Entry 8AWP (X-ray diffraction, 1.59 A resolution); this record covers chains A and B.

[Chain A (and B)]
Protein: Cupin_2 domain-containing protein
Source organism: Thermotoga maritima
Notes: chain B of this document is another copy of the same molecule, construct and numbering; everything in this record applies to it too
UniProt: Q9X1H0 (Q9X1H0_THEMA); numbering as in UniProt (aligned over 1-114)
Amino-acid sequence (114 residues; numbered 1 to 114; the number before each row is that of its first residue):
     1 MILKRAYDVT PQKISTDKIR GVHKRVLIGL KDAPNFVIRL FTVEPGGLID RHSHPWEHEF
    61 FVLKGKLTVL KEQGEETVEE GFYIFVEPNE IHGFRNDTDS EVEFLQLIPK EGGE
Not modelled in the structure: 28-34, 112-114 (chain B: 112-114)
Differences from the reference sequence: engineered mutation Ile-19 (Val in Q9X1H0), His-23 (Arg in Q9X1H0), Ile-38 (Met in Q9X1H0), Phe-60 (Ile in Q9X1H0), Gln-106 (Cys in Q9X1H0)
What the authors report for this chain:
  - conformationally variable residues (side-chain flip): Arg-39, His-54, His-58
  - mutagenesis - C106Q: decreased binding to Mn
  - mutagenesis - C106Q: unchanged stability

[How chain A and chain B interact]
Residue-residue contacts (71; chain A residue first):
  Met-1(A) / Val-69(B)  hydrophobic
  Met-1(A) / Lys-71(B)
  Met-1(A) / Ile-84(B)  hydrophobic
  Met-1(A) / Phe-85(B)
  Met-1(A) / Glu-90(B)  hydrogen bond (backbone-side chain)
  Met-1(A) / Ile-91(B)
  Met-1(A) / His-92(B)
  Ile-2(A) / Tyr-83(B)
  Ile-2(A) / Ile-84(B)
  Ile-2(A) / Phe-85(B)  hydrogen bond (backbone-backbone)
  Leu-3(A) / Val-69(B)  hydrophobic
  Leu-3(A) / Lys-71(B)
  Leu-3(A) / Glu-76(B)
  Leu-3(A) / Tyr-83(B)
  Lys-4(A) / Phe-82(B)
  Lys-4(A) / Tyr-83(B)  hydrogen bond (backbone-backbone)
  Arg-5(A) / Gly-81(B)
  Arg-5(A) / Phe-82(B)
  Ala-6(A) / Phe-61(B)  hydrophobic
  Ala-6(A) / Gly-81(B)  hydrogen bond (backbone-backbone)
  Ala-6(A) / Tyr-83(B)
  Tyr-7(A) / Gly-81(B)
  Leu-27(A) / Tyr-83(B)  hydrogen bond (backbone-side chain)
  Phe-36(A) / Phe-36(B)  hydrophobic
  Phe-36(A) / Glu-57(B)
  Phe-36(A) / Glu-59(B)
  Phe-36(A) / Pro-109(B)  hydrophobic
  Ile-38(A) / Leu-107(B)  hydrophobic
  Glu-57(A) / Pro-34(B)
  Glu-57(A) / Asn-35(B)  hydrogen bond (side chain-backbone)
  Glu-59(A) / Ile-28(B)
  Glu-59(A) / Pro-34(B)
  Glu-59(A) / Phe-36(B)
  Phe-61(A) / Ala-6(B)  hydrophobic
  Phe-61(A) / Leu-27(B)  hydrophobic
  Phe-61(A) / Leu-63(B)  hydrophobic
  Phe-61(A) / Leu-105(B)  hydrophobic
  Leu-63(A) / Phe-61(B)  hydrophobic
  Leu-63(A) / Leu-63(B)  hydrophobic
  Val-69(A) / Met-1(B)  hydrophobic
  Val-69(A) / Leu-3(B)  hydrophobic
  Leu-70(A) / Met-1(B)
  Lys-71(A) / Met-1(B)
  Lys-71(A) / Leu-3(B)
  Glu-76(A) / Leu-3(B)
  Val-78(A) / Leu-3(B)  hydrophobic
  Gly-81(A) / Arg-5(B)
  Gly-81(A) / Ala-6(B)  hydrogen bond (backbone-backbone)
  Gly-81(A) / Tyr-7(B)
  Phe-82(A) / Lys-4(B)
  Phe-82(A) / Arg-5(B)
  Tyr-83(A) / Ile-2(B)
  Tyr-83(A) / Leu-3(B)
  Tyr-83(A) / Lys-4(B)  hydrogen bond (backbone-backbone)
  Tyr-83(A) / Ala-6(B)
  Tyr-83(A) / Val-9(B)
  Tyr-83(A) / Leu-27(B)  hydrogen bond (side chain-backbone)
  Ile-84(A) / Ile-2(B)
  Phe-85(A) / Met-1(B)
  Phe-85(A) / Ile-2(B)  hydrogen bond (backbone-backbone)
  Phe-85(A) / Pro-34(B)  hydrophobic
  Glu-90(A) / Met-1(B)  hydrogen bond (side chain-backbone)
  His-92(A) / Met-1(B)
  Leu-105(A) / Phe-61(B)  hydrophobic
  Leu-107(A) / Phe-36(B)  hydrophobic
  Leu-107(A) / Ile-38(B)  hydrophobic
  Leu-107(A) / Leu-107(B)  hydrophobic
  Pro-109(A) / Phe-36(B)  hydrophobic
  Glu-111(A) / Asn-35(B)  hydrogen bond (backbone-side chain)
  Glu-111(A) / Lys-110(B)
  Glu-111(A) / Glu-111(B)
Interface residues without a listed pair, chain A (35 interface residues in all): Leu-40, Val-86, Glu-87, Ile-91, Ile-108
Interface residues without a listed pair, chain B (38 interface residues in all): Leu-40, Leu-70, Val-78, Val-86

[In short]
35 residues of chain A and 38 residues of chain B are in contact, with 12 hydrogen bonds. Among the polar
pairs are Met-1(A)/Glu-90(B), Leu-27(A)/Tyr-83(B) and Glu-57(A)/Asn-35(B). The paper reports that C106Q of
chain A reduces binding to Mn; conformational variability at Arg-39(A), His-54(A) and His-58(A).
Chain A and chain B are both Cupin_2 domain-containing protein (Thermotoga maritima); the structure, Crystal
structure of a manganese-containing cupin (tm1459) from Thermotoga maritima, variant 208
(V19I/R23H/M38I/I60F/C106Q), was determined by X-ray diffraction (same publication as 8AWN and 8AWO).
